2WZX - chain A; structure by X-ray diffraction, 1.40 A resolution.

== Chain A ==
Molecule: Beta-lactamase
From: Pseudomonas aeruginosa
Notes: EC 3.5.2.6
UniProt: P24735 (AMPC_PSEAE); numbering as in UniProt (aligned over 27-397)
Chain sequence (371 residues; row label = number of the first residue in the row):
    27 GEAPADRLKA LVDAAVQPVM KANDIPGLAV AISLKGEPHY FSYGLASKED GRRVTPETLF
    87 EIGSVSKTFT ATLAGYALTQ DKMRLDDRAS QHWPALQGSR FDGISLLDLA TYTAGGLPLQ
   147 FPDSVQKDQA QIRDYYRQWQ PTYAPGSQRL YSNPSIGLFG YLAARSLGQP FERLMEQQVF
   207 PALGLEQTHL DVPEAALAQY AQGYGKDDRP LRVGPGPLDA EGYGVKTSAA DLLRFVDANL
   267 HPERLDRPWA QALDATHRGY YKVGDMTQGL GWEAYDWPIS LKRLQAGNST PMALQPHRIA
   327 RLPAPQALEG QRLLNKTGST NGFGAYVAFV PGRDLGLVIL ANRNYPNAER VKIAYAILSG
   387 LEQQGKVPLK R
Unresolved in the structure: 27, 390-397
Covalently attached groups: M-02 (ZX0) linked to Ser90
Residues lining bound ligands: M-02 (ZX0; (3R)-1-[(4S)-azepan-4-ylcarbamoyl]-3-(sulfoamino)-L-proline): Gly89, Gln146, Tyr177, Asn179, Val239, Tyr249, Ala319, Lys342, Thr343, Gly344, Ser345, Thr346, Asn347, Asn373
UniProt features mapped onto this chain:
  - active site: Ser90 (Acyl-ester intermediate), Tyr177 (Proton acceptor)
  - binding site (a beta-lactam): Ser90, Gln146, Tyr177, Asn179, Asn370

== Overview ==
M-02 is covalently linked to Ser90. UniProt lists active-site residues Ser90 and Tyr177 and 5
beta-lactam-binding residues.
Chain A is Beta-lactamase (Pseudomonas aeruginosa); the structure, AMP-C BETA-LACTAMASE (PSEUDOMONAS
AERUGINOSA)IN COMPLEX WITH compound M-02, was determined by X-ray diffraction, deposited together with 2WZZ.
